Entry 7VG2 (electron microscopy, 3.10 A resolution); this record covers chains A and C of the 3 polymer chains in the assembly.

== Chain A ==
Protein: Dicer-like 3
From: Arabidopsis thaliana
Reference sequence: F4J0I5 (F4J0I5_ARATH); numbering as in UniProt (aligned over 1-1570)
Amino-acid sequence (1621 residues; numbered -50 to 1570; the number before each row is that of its first residue; numbers below 1 keep their minus sign (Met-50 is residue -50)):
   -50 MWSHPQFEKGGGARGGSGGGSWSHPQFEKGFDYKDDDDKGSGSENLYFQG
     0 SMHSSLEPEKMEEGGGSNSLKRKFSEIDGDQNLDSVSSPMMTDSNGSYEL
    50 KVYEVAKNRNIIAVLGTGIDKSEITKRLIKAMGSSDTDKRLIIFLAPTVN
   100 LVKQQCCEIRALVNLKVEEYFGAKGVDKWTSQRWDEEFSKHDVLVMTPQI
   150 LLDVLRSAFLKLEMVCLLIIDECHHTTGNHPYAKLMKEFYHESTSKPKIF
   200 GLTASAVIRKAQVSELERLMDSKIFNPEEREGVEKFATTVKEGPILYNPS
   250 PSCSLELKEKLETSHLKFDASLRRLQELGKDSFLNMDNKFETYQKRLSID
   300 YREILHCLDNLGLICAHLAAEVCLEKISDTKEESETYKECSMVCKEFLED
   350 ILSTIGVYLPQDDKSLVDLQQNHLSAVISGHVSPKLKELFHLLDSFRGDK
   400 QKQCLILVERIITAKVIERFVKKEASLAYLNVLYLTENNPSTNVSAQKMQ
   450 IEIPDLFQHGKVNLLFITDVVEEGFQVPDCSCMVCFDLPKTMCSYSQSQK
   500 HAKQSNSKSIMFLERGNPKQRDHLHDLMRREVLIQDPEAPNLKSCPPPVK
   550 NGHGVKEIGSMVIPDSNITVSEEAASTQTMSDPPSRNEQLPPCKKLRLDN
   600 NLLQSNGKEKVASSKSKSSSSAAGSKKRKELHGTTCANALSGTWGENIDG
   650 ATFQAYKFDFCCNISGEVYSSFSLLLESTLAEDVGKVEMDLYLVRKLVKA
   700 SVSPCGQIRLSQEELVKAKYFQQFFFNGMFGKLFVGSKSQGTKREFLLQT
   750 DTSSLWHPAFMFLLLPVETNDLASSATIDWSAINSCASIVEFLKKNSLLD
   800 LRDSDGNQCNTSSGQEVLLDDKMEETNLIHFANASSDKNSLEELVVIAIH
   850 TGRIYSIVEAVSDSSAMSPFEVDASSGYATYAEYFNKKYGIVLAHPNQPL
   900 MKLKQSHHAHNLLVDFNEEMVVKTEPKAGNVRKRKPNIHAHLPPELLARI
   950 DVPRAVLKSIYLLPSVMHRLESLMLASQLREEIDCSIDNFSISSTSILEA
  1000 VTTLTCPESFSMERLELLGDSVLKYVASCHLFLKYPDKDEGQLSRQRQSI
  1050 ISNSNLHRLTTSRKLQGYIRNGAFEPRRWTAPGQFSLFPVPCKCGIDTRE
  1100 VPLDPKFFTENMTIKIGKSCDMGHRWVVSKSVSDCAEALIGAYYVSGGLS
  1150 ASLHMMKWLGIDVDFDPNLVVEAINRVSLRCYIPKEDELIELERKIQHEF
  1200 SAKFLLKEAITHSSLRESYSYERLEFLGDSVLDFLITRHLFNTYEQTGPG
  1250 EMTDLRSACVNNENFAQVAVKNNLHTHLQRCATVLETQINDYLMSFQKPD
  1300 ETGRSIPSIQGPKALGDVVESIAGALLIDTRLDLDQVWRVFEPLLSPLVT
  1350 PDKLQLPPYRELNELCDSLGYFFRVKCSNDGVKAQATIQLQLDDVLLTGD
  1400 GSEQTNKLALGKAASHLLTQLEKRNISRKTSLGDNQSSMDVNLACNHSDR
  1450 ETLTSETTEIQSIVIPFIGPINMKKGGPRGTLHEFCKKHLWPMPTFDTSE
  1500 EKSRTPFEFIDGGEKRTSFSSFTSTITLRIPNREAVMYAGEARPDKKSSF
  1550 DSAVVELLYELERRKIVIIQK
Disordered / not traced: -50 to 619, 736-743, 769-774, 796-825, 870-875, 919-929, 1425-1462, 1507-1512, 1570
Construct notes: initiating methionine (-50); expression tag (-49 to 0)
Ion coordination: Ca2+ site 1: Glu1015, Asp1019, Asp1133, Glu1136 (shared with 1 residue of chain D); Zn2+: Cys1091, Cys1093, Cys1119, His1123; Ca2+ site 2: Glu1319 (shared with U25(C) of chain C)
What the authors report for this chain:
  - binding site for TAS1a forward strand (5'-phosphorylation) (chain C): Lys695, Lys903, His906, His909, Arg931, Arg953
  - specificity-determining residues: His909, Arg931
  - binding site for TAS1a reverse strand: His849, Phe869, Tyr880, Tyr883, Phe884, Lys887, Tyr888
  - Ca2+ coordination: Glu1015, Asp1019, Asp1133, Glu1136, Asp1316, Glu1319
  - catalytic residues: Glu1015, Asp1019, Asp1133, Glu1136, Glu1224, Asp1228, Asp1316, Glu1319
  - mutagenesis - K695A/K903A/K957A, H909A: decreased catalytic activity
  - mutagenesis - E1015A/D1019A/D1133A/E1136A: abolished catalytic activity on 23-nt sRNAs
  - mutagenesis - E1224A/D1228A/D1316A/E1319A: abolished catalytic activity

== Chain C ==
Molecule: TAS1a forward strand (5'-phosphorylation)
Sequence (40 nucleotides; row label = number of the first residue in the row):
     1 AACAAGCGAAUGAGUCAUUCAUCCUAAGUCUGCAUAAAGU
Disordered / not traced: 36-40
Ion coordination: Ca2+: U25 (shared with Glu1319(A) of chain A)

== How chain A and chain C interact ==
Pairs across the interface (73):
  Lys625(A) - U15(C)  phosphate contact
  Lys625(A) - C16(C)  phosphate contact
  Lys626(A) - C16(C)  hydrogen bond to the phosphate
  Lys626(A) - A17(C)  salt bridge to the phosphate
  Lys628(A) - U15(C)  hydrogen bond to the sugar
  Lys628(A) - C16(C)  sugar contact
  Val693(A) - A1(C)  base contact
  Lys903(A) - A1(C)  salt bridge to the phosphate
  Gln904(A) - A2(C)  sugar contact
  Ser905(A) - A2(C)  hydrogen bond to the sugar
  His906(A) - A1(C)  salt bridge to the phosphate
  His906(A) - A2(C)  phosphate contact
  His906(A) - C3(C)  phosphate contact
  His907(A) - C3(C)  salt bridge to the phosphate
  His907(A) - A4(C)  salt bridge to the phosphate
  His909(A) - A1(C)  stacking on the base
  Arg931(A) - A1(C)  base contact
  Asn936(A) - A1(C)  sugar contact
  Asn936(A) - A2(C)  phosphate contact
  Ile937(A) - A2(C)  hydrogen bond to the phosphate
  Leu1003(A) - A13(C)  hydrogen bond to the sugar
  Leu1003(A) - G14(C)  phosphate contact
  Thr1004(A) - G14(C)  sugar contact
  Glu1039(A) - A26(C)  phosphate contact
  Gly1040(A) - A26(C)  phosphate contact
  Ser1043(A) - U25(C)  hydrogen bond to the sugar
  Ser1043(A) - A26(C)  hydrogen bond to the sugar
  Arg1044(A) - A26(C)  hydrogen bond to the sugar
  Arg1044(A) - A27(C)  sugar contact
  Arg1046(A) - U25(C)  hydrogen bond to the sugar
  Gln1047(A) - U25(C)  base contact
  Arg1076(A) - A4(C)  salt bridge to the phosphate
  Arg1076(A) - A5(C)  salt bridge to the phosphate
  Phe1087(A) - A4(C)  sugar contact
  Met1111(A) - C16(C)  hydrogen bond to the sugar
  Val1127(A) - U15(C)  sugar contact
  Asp1228(A) - C24(C)  hydrogen bond to the sugar
  Asp1228(A) - U25(C)  phosphate contact
  Ser1256(A) - C23(C)  sugar contact
  Val1259(A) - C24(C)  sugar contact
  Asn1260(A) - C23(C)  phosphate contact
  Asn1260(A) - C24(C)  phosphate contact
  Asn1261(A) - C23(C)  phosphate contact
  Asn1261(A) - C24(C)  hydrogen bond to the phosphate
  Asn1261(A) - U25(C)  phosphate contact
  Lys1312(A) - C24(C)  salt bridge to the phosphate
  Asp1316(A) - U25(C)  phosphate contact
  Glu1319(A) - C24(C)  phosphate contact
  Glu1319(A) - U25(C)  phosphate contact
  Pro1356(A) - U22(C)  sugar contact
  Tyr1358(A) - A21(C)  hydrogen bond to the phosphate
  Tyr1358(A) - U22(C)  phosphate contact
  Arg1359(A) - A21(C)  sugar contact
  Arg1359(A) - U22(C)  hydrogen bond to the sugar
  Asn1362(A) - C20(C)  hydrogen bond to the sugar
  Asn1362(A) - A21(C)  sugar contact
  Lys1406(A) - U22(C)  salt bridge to the phosphate
  Glu1483(A) - U18(C)  sugar contact
  Lys1486(A) - U19(C)  sugar contact
  Arg1515(A) - G8(C)  salt bridge to the phosphate
  Thr1516(A) - C7(C)  hydrogen bond to the sugar
  Ser1517(A) - C7(C)  sugar contact
  Ser1517(A) - G8(C)  sugar contact
  Phe1518(A) - G6(C)  base contact
  Ser1519(A) - G8(C)  sugar contact
  Phe1521(A) - G8(C)  sugar contact
  Phe1521(A) - A9(C)  sugar contact
  Pro1543(A) - G8(C)  sugar contact
  Asp1544(A) - G8(C)  phosphate contact
  Asp1544(A) - A9(C)  phosphate contact
  Lys1545(A) - G8(C)  phosphate contact
  Lys1545(A) - A9(C)  hydrogen bond to the phosphate
  Lys1545(A) - A10(C)  salt bridge to the phosphate
Also at the interface, not in a pair above, chain A (56 interface residues in all): Lys695, Pro935, Arg953, Tyr960, Lys1023, Glu1262, Lys1546

== In short ==
The interface between chain A and chain C involves 56 residues on one side and 25 on the other, with 17
hydrogen bonds, 11 salt bridges and 1 aromatic stacking contact. Polar pairs include Lys628(A)-U15(C),
Ser905(A)-A2(C) and Leu1003(A)-A13(C). The paper reports catalytic residues Glu1015(A), Asp1019(A) and
Asp1133(A) among others; K695A/K903A/K957A and H909A of chain A reduce catalytic activity; 4 substitutions
were tested in all.
Here chain A is Dicer-like 3 (Arabidopsis thaliana) and chain C is TAS1a forward strand (5'-phosphorylation).
Entry 7VG2 (Cryo-EM structure of Arabidopsis DCL3 in complex with a 40-bp RNA) was determined by electron
microscopy together with 7VG3 from the same study.
